Entry 7VFG (electron microscopy, 3.87 A resolution); this record covers chains D and B of the 6 polymer chains in the assembly.

Chain D (and B):
Protein: Scaffold protein D13
From: Vaccinia virus (strain Western Reserve)
Notes: chain B of this document is another copy of the same molecule, construct and numbering; everything in this record applies to it too
Reference sequence: P68440 (D13_VACCW); numbering as in UniProt (aligned over 1-548)
Sequence (549 residues; row label = number of the first residue in the row; numbering starts at 0):
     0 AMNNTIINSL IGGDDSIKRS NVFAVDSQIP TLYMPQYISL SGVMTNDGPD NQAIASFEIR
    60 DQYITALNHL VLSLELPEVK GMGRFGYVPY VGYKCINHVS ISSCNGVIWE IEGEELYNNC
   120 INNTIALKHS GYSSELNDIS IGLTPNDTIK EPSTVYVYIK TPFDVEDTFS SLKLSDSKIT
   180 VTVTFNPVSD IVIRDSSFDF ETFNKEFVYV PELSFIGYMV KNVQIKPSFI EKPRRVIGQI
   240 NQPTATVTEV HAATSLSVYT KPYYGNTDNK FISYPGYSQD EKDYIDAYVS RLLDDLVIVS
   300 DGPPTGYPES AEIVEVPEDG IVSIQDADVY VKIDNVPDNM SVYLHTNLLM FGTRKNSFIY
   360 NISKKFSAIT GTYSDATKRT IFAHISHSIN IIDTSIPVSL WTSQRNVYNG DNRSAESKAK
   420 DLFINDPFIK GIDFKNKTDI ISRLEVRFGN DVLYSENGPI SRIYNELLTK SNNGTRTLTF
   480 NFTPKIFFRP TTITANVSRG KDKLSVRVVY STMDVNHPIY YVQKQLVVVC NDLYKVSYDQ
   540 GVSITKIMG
Unresolved in the structure: 0-17, 46-48, 548
Differences from the reference sequence: expression tag (0)
UniProt features mapped onto this chain:
  - mutagenesis: Lys17 (K17R: Confers 30% resistance to rifampicin), Val24 (V24F: Confers 35% resistance to rifampicin), Asp25 (D25N: Confers 60% resistance to rifampicin; D25V: Confers 45% resistance to rifampicin), Ser26 (S26C: Confers 40% resistance to rifampicin), Gln27 (Q27K: Confers 50% resistance to rifampicin), Thr30 (T30I: Confers 50% resistance to rifampicin), Met33 (M33I: Confers 20% resistance to rifampicin), Cys94 (C94Y: Confers 30% resistance to rifampicin), Asp175 (D175Y: Confers 50% resistance to rifampicin), Val222 (V222A: Confers 40% resistance to rifampicin), Ser227 (S227L: Confers 50% resistance to rifampicin), Arg234 (R234I: Confers 50% resistance to rifampicin), 11 further mutagenesis entries in UniProt
From the paper describing this entry:
  - self-association interface (contacts with another copy of this molecule); pairs are residue here / residue on that copy: Asp325-Arg353 (salt bridge), Arg498-Tyr62 (cation-pi contact), Gln324, Asn355, Ser356

How chain D and chain B interact:
Contacting residue pairs (11; chain D residue first):
  Asp325(D) with Arg353(B), salt bridge
  Arg353(D) with Asp325(B), salt bridge; Phe357(B)
  Phe357(D) with Arg353(B)
  Arg442(D) with Arg442(B); Glu444(B), salt bridge
  Glu444(D) with Arg442(B), salt bridge; Ser454(B)
  Arg446(D) with Ser454(B)
  Ser454(D) with Glu444(B); Arg446(B)
Interface residues without a listed pair, chain D (14 interface residues in all): Gln324, Asn355, Ser356, Val451, Asn456, Arg506, Thr511
Interface residues without a listed pair, chain B (15 interface residues in all): Gln324, Asn355, Ser356, Lys363, Val451, Asn456, Arg506, Thr511
Interface features reported in the paper:
  - pairs named by the authors: Asp325(B)-Arg353(D) (salt bridge), Arg353(B)-Asp325(D) (salt bridge)
  - interface residues, chain B: Gln324(B), Asn355(B), Ser356(B)
  - hot spots on chain B (mutagenesis) - R353A: abolished binding to low-salt buffer

Summary:
14 residues of chain D face 15 of chain B across their interface; the contacts include 4 salt bridges. Polar
pairs include Asp325(D)-Arg353(B) and Arg442(D)-Glu444(B). The paper describes salt bridges between Asp325(B)
and Arg353(D) and Arg353(B) and Asp325(D). From the paper: R353A of chain B abolishes binding to low-salt
buffer; interface residues Gln324(B), Asn355(B) and Ser356(B).
Chain D and chain B are both Scaffold protein D13 (Vaccinia virus (strain Western Reserve)); the structure,
Cryo-EM structure of Vaccinia virus scaffolding protein D13 trimer doublet, was determined by electron
microscopy together with 7VFD, 7VFE, 7VFF and 7VFH from the same study.
